5BVJ - chains A and B; structure by X-ray diffraction, 2.00 A resolution.

== Chain A ==
Name: canakinumab Fab light-chain
Source organism: Homo sapiens
Notes: antibody fragment or engineered binder
Sequence (214 residues; each row starts with the number of its first residue):
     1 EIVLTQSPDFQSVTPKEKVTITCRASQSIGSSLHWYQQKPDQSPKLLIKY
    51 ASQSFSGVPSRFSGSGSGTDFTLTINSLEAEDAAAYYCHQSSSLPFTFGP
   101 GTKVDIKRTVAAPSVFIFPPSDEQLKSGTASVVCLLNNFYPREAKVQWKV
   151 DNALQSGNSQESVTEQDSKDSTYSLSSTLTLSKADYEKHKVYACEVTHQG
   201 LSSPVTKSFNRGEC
Disulfides: Cys-23/Cys-88, Cys-134/Cys-194

== Chain B ==
Name: canakinumab Fab heavy-chain
Source organism: Homo sapiens
Notes: antibody fragment or engineered binder
Sequence (225 residues; row label = number of the first residue in the row):
     1 EVQLVESGGGVVQPGRSLRLSCAASGFTFSVYGMNWVRQAPGKGLEWVAI
    51 IWYDGDNQYYADSVKGRFTISRDNSKNTLYLQMNGLRAEDTAVYYCARDL
   101 RTGPFDYWGQGTLVTVSSASTKGPSVFPLAPSSKSTSGGTAALGCLVKDY
   151 FPEPVTVSWNSGALTSGVHTFPAVLQSSGLYSLSSVVTVPSSSLGTQTYI
   201 CNVNHKPSNTKVDKRVEPKSCDKTH
Not modelled in the structure: 225
Modified positions: Glu-1 (pyroglutamic acid; PCA)
Disulfides: Cys-22/Cys-96, Cys-145/Cys-201

== Chain A / chain B interface ==
Contacting residue pairs (84; chain A residue first):
  Glu-1(A) with Asp-62(B)
  His-34(A) with Gly-103(B); Pro-104(B)
  Tyr-36(A) with Pro-104(B); Phe-105(B), hydrogen bond (side chain-backbone); Trp-108(B)
  Gln-38(A) with Gln-39(B), hydrogen bond; Tyr-95(B), hydrogen bond
  Gln-42(A) with Tyr-95(B)
  Ser-43(A) with Tyr-95(B); Gly-109(B), hydrogen bond (side chain-backbone); Gln-110(B)
  Pro-44(A) with Leu-45(B), hydrophobic; Trp-108(B)
  Leu-46(A) with Phe-105(B); Asp-106(B)
  Lys-49(A) with Pro-104(B)
  Tyr-50(A) with Gly-103(B); Pro-104(B)
  Phe-55(A) with Asp-106(B)
  Tyr-87(A) with Gln-39(B), hydrogen bond; Lys-43(B); Gly-44(B); Leu-45(B)
  His-89(A) with Gly-103(B); Phe-105(B)
  Ser-91(A) with Thr-102(B); Gly-103(B)
  Leu-94(A) with Tyr-59(B), hydrophobic
  Pro-95(A) with Trp-47(B), hydrophobic; Tyr-60(B)
  Phe-96(A) with Trp-47(B); Ile-50(B), hydrophobic; Thr-102(B)
  Phe-98(A) with Leu-45(B); Trp-47(B); Phe-105(B), hydrophobic; Trp-108(B), hydrophobic
  Phe-116(A) with Lys-134(B); Ser-135(B); Ser-137(B); Ala-142(B), hydrophobic
  Ile-117(A) with Lys-134(B), hydrogen bond (backbone-backbone)
  Phe-118(A) with Leu-129(B); Ala-130(B); Ser-135(B); Ala-142(B); Leu-143(B), hydrophobic
  Ser-121(A) with Phe-127(B); Pro-128(B)
  Asp-122(A) with Lys-219(B), salt bridge
  Glu-123(A) with Pro-128(B); Lys-214(B), salt bridge
  Gln-124(A) with Phe-127(B); Lys-148(B)
  Ser-131(A) with Leu-146(B); Lys-148(B)
  Val-133(A) with Leu-129(B), hydrophobic
  Leu-135(A) with Phe-171(B), hydrophobic; Val-186(B), hydrophobic
  Asn-137(A) with His-169(B); Thr-188(B)
  Asn-138(A) with His-169(B), hydrogen bond
  Gln-160(A) with Val-174(B); Leu-175(B); Gln-176(B)
  Ser-162(A) with Phe-171(B); Pro-172(B), hydrogen bond (side chain-backbone)
  Val-163(A) with Pro-172(B)
  Thr-164(A) with Phe-171(B)
  Ser-174(A) with His-169(B), hydrogen bond; Phe-171(B)
  Leu-175(A) with Phe-171(B)
  Ser-176(A) with Phe-171(B)
  Ser-208(A) with Lys-134(B), hydrogen bond (backbone-side chain)
  Gly-212(A) with Cys-221(B)
  Glu-213(A) with Cys-221(B)
  Cys-214(A) with Ser-132(B), hydrogen bond (backbone-side chain); Ser-133(B), hydrogen bond (backbone-side chain); Lys-134(B), hydrogen bond (backbone-backbone); Lys-219(B); Ser-220(B); Cys-221(B), disulfide; Asp-222(B)
Other interface residues (no listed pair), chain A (45 interface residues in all): Pro-100, Ser-127, Thr-129, Phe-209
Other interface residues (no listed pair), chain B (55 interface residues in all): Asn-35, Val-37, Glu-46, Trp-52, Ala-61, Leu-100, Tyr-107, Val-126, Thr-136, Thr-170, Ser-184
Disulfides between the chains: Cys-214(A)/Cys-221(B)

== In short ==
45 residues of chain A face 55 of chain B across their interface, with 1 disulfide bond, 13 hydrogen bonds and
2 salt bridges. Among the polar pairs are Asp-122(A)/Lys-219(B), Glu-123(A)/Lys-214(B) and
Tyr-36(A)/Phe-105(B).
Here chain A is canakinumab Fab light-chain and chain B is canakinumab Fab heavy-chain, both from Homo
sapiens. Entry 5BVJ (The molecular mode of action and species specificity of canakinumab, a human monoclonal
antibody neutralizing IL-1beta) was determined by X-ray diffraction, deposited together with 5BVP.
